Entry 8ZTP (X-ray diffraction, 3.20 A resolution); this record covers chains A and B.

== Chain A (and B) ==
Molecule: cysteine desulfurase
Source organism: Mycoplasmoides pneumoniae 19294
Notes: EC 2.8.1.7; chain B of this document is another copy of the same molecule, construct and numbering; everything in this record applies to it too
UniProtKB: Q8EV24 (Q8EV24_MALP2); residue numbers follow UniProt; this construct covers 1-408
Sequence (416 residues; row label = number of the first residue in the row):
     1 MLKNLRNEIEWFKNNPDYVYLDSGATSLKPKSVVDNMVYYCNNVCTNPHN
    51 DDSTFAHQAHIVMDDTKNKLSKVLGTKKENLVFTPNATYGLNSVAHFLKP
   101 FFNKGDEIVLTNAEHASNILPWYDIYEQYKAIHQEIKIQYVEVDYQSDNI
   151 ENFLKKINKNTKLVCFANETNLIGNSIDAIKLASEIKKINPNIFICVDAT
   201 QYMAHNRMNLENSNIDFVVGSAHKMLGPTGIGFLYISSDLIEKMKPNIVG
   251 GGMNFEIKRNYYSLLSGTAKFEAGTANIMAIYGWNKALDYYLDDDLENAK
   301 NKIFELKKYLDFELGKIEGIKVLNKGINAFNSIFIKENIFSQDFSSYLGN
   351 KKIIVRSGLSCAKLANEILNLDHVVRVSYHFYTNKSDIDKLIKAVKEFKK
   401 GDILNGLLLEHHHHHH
Disordered / not traced: 242-244, 399-416 (chain B: 143, 319, 338-339, 366-372, 399-416)
Differences from the reference sequence: expression tag (409-416)
Small-molecule neighbours: pyridoxal phosphate (PLP): G24, N86, A87, T88, H115, E169, N171, D198, T200, Q201, S221, H223, K224

== How chain A and chain B interact ==
Pairs across the interface (154):
  E10(A) - N42(B)
  W11(A) - N42(B)
  W11(A) - N43(B)
  W11(A) - V44(B)  hydrogen bond (side chain-backbone)
  W11(A) - C45(B)
  N14(A) - N42(B)  hydrogen bond (side chain-backbone)
  N14(A) - N43(B)
  N15(A) - N43(B)  hydrogen bond (side chain-backbone)
  N15(A) - F55(B)
  Y18(A) - T54(B)
  Y18(A) - F55(B)  hydrophobic
  Y20(A) - C45(B)  hydrogen bond (side chain-backbone)
  D22(A) - N50(B)  hydrogen bond
  A25(A) - N47(B)
  T26(A) - C45(B)
  T26(A) - T46(B)
  T26(A) - N47(B)
  S27(A) - C45(B)  hydrogen bond (backbone-side chain)
  L28(A) - C45(B)  hydrophobic
  K29(A) - C41(B)
  K29(A) - C45(B)
  V34(A) - V38(B)  hydrophobic
  V34(A) - C41(B)  hydrophobic
  V34(A) - N42(B)
  M37(A) - M279(B)  hydrophobic
  V38(A) - V34(B)  hydrophobic
  V38(A) - V38(B)  hydrophobic
  Y40(A) - K29(B)
  C41(A) - V34(B)  hydrophobic
  N42(A) - E10(B)
  N42(A) - W11(B)
  N42(A) - N14(B)  hydrogen bond (backbone-side chain)
  N42(A) - N15(B)
  N42(A) - V34(B)
  N43(A) - W11(B)
  N43(A) - N14(B)
  N43(A) - N15(B)  hydrogen bond (backbone-side chain)
  V44(A) - W11(B)  hydrogen bond (backbone-side chain)
  C45(A) - W11(B)
  C45(A) - Y20(B)  hydrogen bond (backbone-side chain)
  C45(A) - T26(B)
  C45(A) - S27(B)  hydrogen bond (side chain-backbone)
  C45(A) - L28(B)  hydrophobic
  C45(A) - K29(B)
  T46(A) - Y20(B)
  T46(A) - T26(B)
  N47(A) - A25(B)  hydrogen bond (side chain-backbone)
  N47(A) - T26(B)
  H49(A) - R356(B)
  N50(A) - D22(B)  hydrogen bond
  N50(A) - V355(B)  hydrogen bond (side chain-backbone)
  D52(A) - S345(B)
  D52(A) - V355(B)
  D52(A) - R356(B)
  D52(A) - S357(B)  hydrogen bond
  F55(A) - W11(B)  hydrophobic
  F55(A) - N15(B)
  F55(A) - Y18(B)  hydrophobic
  F55(A) - I354(B)  hydrophobic
  P85(A) - Y89(B)
  N86(A) - T275(B)
  T88(A) - I248(B)
  T88(A) - V249(B)
  T88(A) - G274(B)
  Y89(A) - P85(B)  hydrophobic
  Y89(A) - Y89(B)  hydrophobic
  Y89(A) - I248(B)  hydrophobic
  Y89(A) - A273(B)
  N92(A) - N247(B)
  N92(A) - I248(B)
  N92(A) - V249(B)  hydrogen bond (side chain-backbone)
  H96(A) - N247(B)
  A116(A) - G250(B)
  A116(A) - N254(B)
  A116(A) - I257(B)  hydrophobic
  S117(A) - G250(B)
  S117(A) - G251(B)
  L120(A) - V249(B)
  L120(A) - G250(B)
  L120(A) - N254(B)
  L120(A) - I257(B)  hydrophobic
  L120(A) - Y262(B)  hydrophobic
  P121(A) - V249(B)
  Y123(A) - K258(B)  hydrogen bond (side chain-backbone)
  Y123(A) - R259(B)
  Y123(A) - N260(B)  hydrogen bond (side chain-backbone)
  Y123(A) - Y261(B)
  D124(A) - V249(B)
  D124(A) - Y262(B)  hydrogen bond
  Y126(A) - N260(B)
  E127(A) - N260(B)
  E127(A) - Y262(B)
  I138(A) - N260(B)
  Y140(A) - R259(B)
  Y140(A) - N260(B)  hydrogen bond
  E142(A) - R259(B)  salt bridge
  H223(A) - T275(B)
  T229(A) - A276(B)
  T229(A) - N277(B)  hydrogen bond
  T229(A) - M279(B)
  G230(A) - N277(B)
  N247(A) - N92(B)
  I248(A) - Y89(B)
  I248(A) - N92(B)
  V249(A) - T88(B)
  V249(A) - N92(B)  hydrogen bond (backbone-side chain)
  V249(A) - L120(B)  hydrophobic
  V249(A) - P121(B)
  V249(A) - D124(B)
  G250(A) - T88(B)
  G250(A) - A116(B)
  G250(A) - S117(B)
  G251(A) - A116(B)
  G251(A) - S117(B)
  M253(A) - L120(B)  hydrophobic
  N254(A) - A116(B)
  N254(A) - K363(B)  hydrogen bond
  F255(A) - K363(B)  hydrogen bond (backbone-side chain)
  I257(A) - A116(B)  hydrophobic
  I257(A) - L120(B)  hydrophobic
  I257(A) - K363(B)
  K258(A) - Y123(B)  hydrogen bond (backbone-side chain)
  R259(A) - Y123(B)
  R259(A) - Y140(B)
  N260(A) - Y123(B)  hydrogen bond (backbone-side chain)
  N260(A) - Y126(B)
  N260(A) - E127(B)
  N260(A) - I138(B)
  N260(A) - Y140(B)  hydrogen bond
  Y261(A) - Y123(B)
  Y262(A) - L120(B)  hydrophobic
  Y262(A) - Y123(B)  hydrophobic
  Y262(A) - D124(B)  hydrogen bond
  A273(A) - Y89(B)
  G274(A) - T88(B)
  A276(A) - T229(B)
  N277(A) - T229(B)  hydrogen bond (side chain-backbone)
  N277(A) - G230(B)
  N277(A) - N277(B)
  M279(A) - M37(B)  hydrophobic
  M279(A) - M279(B)  hydrophobic
  Q342(A) - D52(B)  hydrogen bond
  S345(A) - D52(B)
  S346(A) - D52(B)
  I354(A) - N50(B)
  V355(A) - N50(B)  hydrogen bond (backbone-side chain)
  R356(A) - H49(B)
  R356(A) - N50(B)
  S357(A) - D52(B)  hydrogen bond
  K363(A) - N254(B)  hydrogen bond (side chain-backbone)
  K363(A) - F255(B)  hydrogen bond (side chain-backbone)
  K363(A) - E256(B)
  K363(A) - I257(B)
  E367(A) - R259(B)  salt bridge
Also at the interface, not in a pair above, chain A (84 interface residues in all): S53, I119, P228, E256, T275, I278, G349, C361, L364
Also at the interface, not in a pair above, chain B (86 interface residues in all): K31, Y40, D51, S53, N86, H96, N112, I119, H223, P228, M253, I278, Q342, S346, G349, C361, L364

== In short ==
84 residues of chain A face 86 of chain B across their interface; the contacts include 34 hydrogen bonds and 2
salt bridges. Polar contacts include E142(A)-R259(B), E367(A)-R259(B) and W11(A)-V44(B). Ligands of chain A:
pyridoxal phosphate.
Both chains are cysteine desulfurase (Mycoplasmoides pneumoniae 19294). Entry 8ZTP (Crystal structure of
cysteine desulfurase Sufs from Mycoplasma Pneumonia) was determined by X-ray diffraction together with 8ZTQ
from the same study.
